PDB entry 6UU5 | X-ray diffraction, 5.40 A resolution (low resolution: residue-level contacts below are approximate; hydrogen-bond / salt-bridge calls are withheld) | chains AAA and CCC of the 9 polymer chains in the assembly

== Chain AAA ==
Name: DNA-directed RNA polymerase subunit alpha
Source organism: Escherichia coli
Notes: EC 2.7.7.6
UniProt: P0A7Z4 (RPOA_ECOLI); numbering as in UniProt (aligned over 1-235)
Sequence (242 residues; row label = number of the first residue in the row; numbers below 1 keep their minus sign (Ala-6 is residue -6)):
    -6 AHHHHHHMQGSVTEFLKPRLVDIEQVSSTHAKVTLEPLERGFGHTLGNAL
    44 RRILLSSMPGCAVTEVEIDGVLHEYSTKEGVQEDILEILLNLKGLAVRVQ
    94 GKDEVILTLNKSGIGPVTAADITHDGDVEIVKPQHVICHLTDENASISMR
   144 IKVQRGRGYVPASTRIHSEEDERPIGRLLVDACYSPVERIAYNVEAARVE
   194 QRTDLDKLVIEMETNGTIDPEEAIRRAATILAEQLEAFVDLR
Disordered / not traced: -6 to 5
Sequence notes: expression tag (-6 to 0)
UniProt features mapped onto this chain:
  - region: Glu162 to Glu165 (Required for interaction with Crp at class II promoters)

== Chain CCC ==
Name: DNA-directed RNA polymerase subunit beta
Source organism: Escherichia coli
Notes: EC 2.7.7.6
UniProt: P0A8V4 (RPOB_ECO57); numbering as in UniProt (aligned over 1-1342)
Sequence (1342 residues; row label = number of the first residue in the row):
     1 MVYSYTEKKRIRKDFGKRPQVLDVPYLLSIQLDSFQKFIEQDPEGQYGLE
    51 AAFRSVFPIQSYSGNSELQYVSYRLGEPVFDVQECQIRGVTYSAPLRVKL
   101 RLVIYEREAPEGTVKDIKEQEVYMGEIPLMTDNGTFVINGTERVIVSQLH
   151 RSPGVFFDSDKGKTHSSGKVLYNARIIPYRGSWLDFEFDPKDNLFVRIDR
   201 RRKLPATIILRALNYTTEQILDLFFEKVIFEIRDNKLQMELVPERLRGET
   251 ASFDIEANGKVYVEKGRRITARHIRQLEKDDVKLIEVPVEYIAGKVVAKD
   301 YIDESTGELICAANMELSLDLLAKLSQSGHKRIETLFTNDLDHGPYISET
   351 LRVDPTNDRLSALVEIYRMMRPGEPPTREAAESLFENLFFSEDRYDLSAV
   401 GRMKFNRSLLREEIEGSGILSKDDIIDVMKKLIDIRNGKGEVDDIDHLGN
   451 RRIRSVGEMAENQFRVGLVRVERAVKERLSLGDLDTLMPQDMINAKPISA
   501 AVKEFFGSSQLSQFMDQNNPLSEITHKRRISALGPGGLTRERAGFEVRDV
   551 HPTHYGRVCPIETPEGPNIGLINSLSVYAQTNEYGFLETPYRKVTDGVVT
   601 DEIHYLSAIEEGNYVIAQANSNLDEEGHFVEDLVTCRSKGESSLFSRDQV
   651 DYMDVSTQQVVSVGASLIPFLEHDDANRALMGANMQRQAVPTLRADKPLV
   701 GTGMERAVAVDSGVTAVAKRGGVVQYVDASRIVIKVNEDEMYPGEAGIDI
   751 YNLTKYTRSNQNTCINQMPCVSLGEPVERGDVLADGPSTDLGELALGQNM
   801 RVAFMPWNGYNFEDSILVSERVVQEDRFTTIHIQELACVSRDTKLGPEEI
   851 TADIPNVGEAALSKLDESGIVYIGAEVTGGDILVGKVTPKGETQLTPEEK
   901 LLRAIFGEKASDVKDSSLRVPNGVSGTVIDVQVFTRDGVEKDKRALEIEE
   951 MQLKQAKKDLSEELQILEAGLFSRIRAVLVAGGVEAEKLDKLPRDRWLEL
  1001 GLTDEEKQNQLEQLAEQYDELKHEFEKKLEAKRRKITQGDDLAPGVLKIV
  1051 KVYLAVKRRIQPGDKMAGRHGNKGVISKINPIEDMPYDENGTPVDIVLNP
  1101 LGVPSRMNIGQILETHLGMAAKGIGDKINAMLKQQQEVAKLREFIQRAYD
  1151 LGADVRQKVDLSTFSDEEVMRLAENLRKGMPIATPVFDGAKEAEIKELLK
  1201 LGDLPTSGQIRLYDGRTGEQFERPVTVGYMYMLKLNHLVDDKMHARSTGS
  1251 YSLVTQQPLGGKAQFGGQRFGEMEVWALEAYGAAYTLQEMLTVKSDDVNG
  1301 RTKMYKNIVDGNHQMEPGMPESFNVLLKEIRSLGINIELEDE
Disordered / not traced: 1
UniProt features mapped onto this chain:
  - modified residue (N6-acetyllysine): Lys1022, Lys1200

== Chain AAA / chain CCC interface ==
Contacting residue pairs (71; chain AAA residue first):
  Asn41(AAA) - Tyr1087(CCC)
  Asn41(AAA) - Gly1215(CCC)
  Asn41(AAA) - Arg1216(CCC)
  Asn41(AAA) - Thr1217(CCC)
  Asn41(AAA) - Gly1218(CCC)
  Arg44(AAA) - Glu1083(CCC)
  Arg44(AAA) - Tyr1087(CCC)
  Arg44(AAA) - Gly1215(CCC)
  Arg45(AAA) - Glu1083(CCC)
  Arg45(AAA) - Gly1215(CCC)
  Arg45(AAA) - Arg1216(CCC)
  Ser49(AAA) - Glu1083(CCC)
  Leu65(AAA) - Ile873(CCC)
  His66(AAA) - Ile873(CCC)
  His66(AAA) - Gly874(CCC)
  His66(AAA) - Thr927(CCC)
  His66(AAA) - Val928(CCC)
  His66(AAA) - Ile929(CCC)
  Glu67(AAA) - Lys1057(CCC)
  Tyr68(AAA) - Tyr756(CCC)
  Tyr68(AAA) - Ile831(CCC)
  Tyr68(AAA) - Ile929(CCC)
  Tyr68(AAA) - Ala1055(CCC)
  Tyr68(AAA) - Lys1057(CCC)
  Thr70(AAA) - Ala729(CCC)
  Thr70(AAA) - Lys755(CCC)
  Lys71(AAA) - Asp728(CCC)
  Glu72(AAA) - Asp728(CCC)
  Glu72(AAA) - Lys958(CCC)
  Gly73(AAA) - Tyr726(CCC)
  Gly73(AAA) - Asp728(CCC)
  Val74(AAA) - Asp728(CCC)
  Val74(AAA) - Ala729(CCC)
  Gln75(AAA) - Val727(CCC)
  Gln75(AAA) - Ala729(CCC)
  Gln75(AAA) - Ser772(CCC)
  Gln75(AAA) - Leu773(CCC)
  Glu76(AAA) - Ala729(CCC)
  Asp77(AAA) - Ala729(CCC)
  Asp77(AAA) - Lys755(CCC)
  Asp77(AAA) - Tyr756(CCC)
  Asp77(AAA) - Asn766(CCC)
  Leu79(AAA) - Leu693(CCC)
  Leu79(AAA) - Tyr756(CCC)
  Leu79(AAA) - Lys1057(CCC)
  Glu80(AAA) - Met768(CCC)
  Leu83(AAA) - Arg694(CCC)
  Lys86(AAA) - Asp826(CCC)
  Thr134(AAA) - Tyr726(CCC)
  Thr134(AAA) - Val727(CCC)
  Thr134(AAA) - Leu773(CCC)
  Asp135(AAA) - Tyr726(CCC)
  Tyr152(AAA) - Gln824(CCC)
  Pro154(AAA) - Arg1059(CCC)
  Ser156(AAA) - Arg1059(CCC)
  Ile159(AAA) - Glu876(CCC)
  Glu163(AAA) - Glu876(CCC)
  Arg166(AAA) - Ser863(CCC)
  Arg166(AAA) - Lys864(CCC)
  Ile168(AAA) - Ile873(CCC)
  Asp174(AAA) - Gln824(CCC)
  Asp174(AAA) - Asp826(CCC)
  Asp174(AAA) - Arg1059(CCC)
  Glu181(AAA) - Arg821(CCC)
  Arg182(AAA) - Asn1090(CCC)
  Arg182(AAA) - Thr1092(CCC)
  Ile183(AAA) - Gly1091(CCC)
  Ala184(AAA) - Asn1090(CCC)
  Ala184(AAA) - Gly1091(CCC)
  Tyr185(AAA) - Tyr1087(CCC)
  Tyr185(AAA) - Gly1218(CCC)
Interface residues without a listed pair, chain AAA (40 interface residues in all): His37, Leu48, Ala155, Arg170, Asn186
Interface residues without a listed pair, chain CCC (50 interface residues in all): Ser730, Pro769, Val771, Val823, Tyr872, Ala875, Glu962, Val1056, Ile1082, Asp1084, Met1085, Glu1089, Asp1214

== Summary ==
40 residues of chain AAA and 50 residues of chain CCC are in contact.
Chain AAA is DNA-directed RNA polymerase subunit alpha and chain CCC is DNA-directed RNA polymerase subunit
beta, both from Escherichia coli; the structure, E. coli sigma-S transcription initiation complex with a 6-nt
RNA ("Old" crystal soaked with GTP, UTP ..., was determined by X-ray diffraction, deposited together with
6UTV, 6UTW, 6UTX, 6UTY, 6UTZ, 6UU0 and 11 further entries.
